Entry 8PWV (X-ray diffraction, 2.07 A resolution); this record covers chains A and B.

Chain A:
Protein: Reticulocyte-binding protein homolog 5
From: Plasmodium falciparum 3D7
UniProt: Q8IFM5 (RH5_PLAF7); the construct lacks a stretch of the UniProt sequence and is renumbered around it, so the offset changes along the chain: 140-241 = UniProt 140-241; 291-297 = UniProt 242-248; 298-526 = UniProt 298-526
Chain sequence (338 residues; numbered 140 to 526; 49 numbers in that range are skipped by the numbering (no residue carries them; nothing is unmodelled there); the number before each row is that of its first residue):
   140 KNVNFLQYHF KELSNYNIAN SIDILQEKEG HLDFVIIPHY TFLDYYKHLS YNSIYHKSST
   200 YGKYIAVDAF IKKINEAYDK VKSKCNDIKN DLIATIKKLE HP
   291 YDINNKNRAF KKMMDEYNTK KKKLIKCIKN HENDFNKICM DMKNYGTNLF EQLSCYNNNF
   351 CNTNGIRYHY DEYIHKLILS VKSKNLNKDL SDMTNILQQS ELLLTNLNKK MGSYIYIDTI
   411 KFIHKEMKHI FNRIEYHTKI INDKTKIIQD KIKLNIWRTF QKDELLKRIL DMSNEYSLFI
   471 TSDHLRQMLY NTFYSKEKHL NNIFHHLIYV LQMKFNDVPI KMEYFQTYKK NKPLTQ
Not modelled in the structure: 140-155, 291-299, 399-403, 503-526
Disulfide bonds: C224-C317, C345-C351
Construct notes: engineered mutation Y203 (Cys in Q8IFM5), A216 (Thr in Q8IFM5), A299 (Thr in Q8IFM5)

Chain B:
Protein: monoclonal antibody MAD8-502
From: Homo sapiens
Notes: antibody fragment or engineered binder
Chain sequence (252 residues; row label = number of the first residue in the row):
     1 QVQLVQSGAE VKKPGSSVKV SCKASGGTFS SYAINWVRQA PGQGPEWLGG IIPILDRVNY
    61 AQKFQGRVTI TADELGGTAY MELTSLRSED TAMYYCARLA DGPFDYWGQG TQVIVSSGGG
   121 GSGGGGSGGG GSNIVMTQTP LSLSVSPGQP ASISCKSSQS LLHSDGQTYM YWYLQKPGQS
   181 PQLLISEVSS RFSGVPDRFS GSGSGTTFTL KISRVEAEDV GVYYCMQAKD PYSFGQGTKL
   241 EIKGTKHHHH HH
Not modelled in the structure: 1, 117-131, 244-252
Disulfide bonds: C22-C96, C155-C225

Interface between chain A and chain B:
Contacting residue pairs (32; chain A residue first):
  Y200(A) with P103(B); F104(B)
  Y346(A) with D165(B); G166(B)
  N347(A) with S164(B), hydrogen bond (side chain-backbone)
  F350(A) with S164(B); D165(B)
  N352(A) with D165(B), hydrogen bond
  R357(A) with S31(B); D101(B), salt bridge
  Y358(A) with D101(B), hydrogen bond; G102(B), hydrogen bond (side chain-backbone); F104(B), hydrophobic
  Y360(A) with S31(B); I54(B), hydrophobic
  D361(A) with S30(B); S31(B), hydrogen bond
  H365(A) with T28(B); S30(B)
  L369(A) with T28(B); L75(B), hydrophobic
  I442(A) with I54(B), hydrophobic
  K443(A) with I54(B); L55(B)
  I446(A) with S31(B); I54(B), hydrophobic
  W447(A) with S31(B), hydrogen bond (side chain-backbone); Y32(B), hydrophobic; A33(B); I52(B); L55(B); R57(B), hydrogen bond (backbone-side chain)
Other interface residues (no listed pair), chain B (20 interface residues in all): R98, Q167, Y169
Interface features reported in the paper:
  - epitope / paratope residues, chain A: R357(A)
  - epitope / paratope residues, chain B: I52(B), I54(B)

Overview:
The interface between chain A and chain B involves 15 residues on one side and 20 on the other; the contacts
include 7 hydrogen bonds and 1 salt bridge. Among the polar pairs are R357(A)-D101(B), N347(A)-S164(B) and
N352(A)-D165(B). The paper reports epitope/paratope residues R357(A) and I52(B) among others.
Here chain A is Reticulocyte-binding protein homolog 5 (Plasmodium falciparum 3D7) and chain B is monoclonal
antibody MAD8-502 (Homo sapiens). Entry 8PWV (PfRH5 bound to monoclonal antibody MAD8-502) was determined by
X-ray diffraction (same publication as 8PWU, 8PWW, 8PWX and 8Q5D).
